Entry 2Z3F (X-ray diffraction, 2.70 A resolution); this record covers chains A and H of the 19 polymer chains in the assembly.

# Chain A (and H)
Name: Histone chaperone cia1
Organism: Schizosaccharomyces pombe
Notes: fragment: Cia1/Asf1 N-terminal domain, residues 1-162; chain H of this document is another copy of the same molecule, construct and numbering; everything in this record applies to it too
UniProt: O74515 (ASF1_SCHPO); numbering as in UniProt (aligned over 1-161)
Amino-acid sequence (161 residues; row label = number of the first residue in the row):
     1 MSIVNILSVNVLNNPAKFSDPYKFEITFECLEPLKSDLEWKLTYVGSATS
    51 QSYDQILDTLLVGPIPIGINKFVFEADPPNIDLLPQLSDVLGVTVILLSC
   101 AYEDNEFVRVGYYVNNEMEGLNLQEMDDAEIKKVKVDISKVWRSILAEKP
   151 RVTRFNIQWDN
Disordered / not traced: 1

# Chain A / chain H interface
Pairs across the interface - 16 pairs, chain A then chain H:
  Ile-3(A) / Thr-153(H)
  Glu-29(A) / Tyr-113(H)  hydrogen bond
  Glu-29(A) / Arg-151(H)  salt bridge
  Leu-31(A) / Arg-151(H)
  Glu-32(A) / Arg-109(H)  salt bridge
  Pro-33(A) / Ala-48(H)
  Pro-33(A) / Thr-49(H)
  Pro-33(A) / Ser-50(H)
  Pro-33(A) / Gln-51(H)
  Pro-66(A) / Ala-48(H)
  Ile-67(A) / Val-45(H)  hydrophobic
  Ile-67(A) / Ser-47(H)
  Ile-67(A) / Ala-48(H)  hydrogen bond (backbone-backbone)
  Gly-68(A) / Tyr-113(H)
  Ile-69(A) / Tyr-113(H)
  Asn-161(A) / Phe-155(H)
Interface residues without a listed pair, chain H (12 interface residues in all): Val-95

# Summary
The interface between chain A and chain H involves 10 residues on one side and 12 on the other; the contacts
include 2 hydrogen bonds and 2 salt bridges. Polar contacts include Glu-29(A)/Arg-151(H), Glu-32(A)/Arg-109(H)
and Glu-29(A)/Tyr-113(H).
Chain A and chain H are both Histone chaperone cia1 (Schizosaccharomyces pombe); the structure, Crystal
structure of spCia1/Asf1 complexed with Cac2 peptide, was determined by X-ray diffraction (same publication as
2Z34 and 2CU9).
